PDB entry 9CTJ | electron microscopy, 3.74 A resolution | chains B and C of the 7 polymer chains in the assembly

== Chain B ==
Name: Gamma-aminobutyric acid receptor subunit alpha-1
From: Homo sapiens
UniProtKB: P14867 (GBRA1_HUMAN); residues 1-429 here correspond to UniProt positions 28-456 (UniProt number = residue number + 27)
Chain sequence (429 residues; each row starts with the number of its first residue):
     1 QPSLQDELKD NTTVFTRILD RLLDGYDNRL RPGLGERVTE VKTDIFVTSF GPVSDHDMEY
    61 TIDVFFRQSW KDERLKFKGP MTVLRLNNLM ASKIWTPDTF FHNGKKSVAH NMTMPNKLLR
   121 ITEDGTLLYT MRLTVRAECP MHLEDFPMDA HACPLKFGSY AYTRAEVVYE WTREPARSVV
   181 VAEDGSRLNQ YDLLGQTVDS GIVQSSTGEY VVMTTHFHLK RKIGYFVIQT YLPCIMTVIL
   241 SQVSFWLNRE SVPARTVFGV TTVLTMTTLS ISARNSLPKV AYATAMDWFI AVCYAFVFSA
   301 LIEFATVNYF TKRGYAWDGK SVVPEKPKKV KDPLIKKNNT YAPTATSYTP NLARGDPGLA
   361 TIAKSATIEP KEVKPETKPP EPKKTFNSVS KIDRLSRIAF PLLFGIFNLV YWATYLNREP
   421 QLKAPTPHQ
Disordered / not traced: 1-10, 313-384, 419-429
Cystine bridges: C139-C153
Covalent attachments: glycan linked to N111

== Chain C ==
Name: Gamma-aminobutyric acid receptor subunit beta-3
From: Homo sapiens
UniProtKB: P28472 (GBRB3_HUMAN); residues 1-448 here correspond to UniProt positions 26-473 (UniProt number = residue number + 25)
Chain sequence (448 residues; numbered 1 to 448; the number before each row is that of its first residue):
     1 QSVNDPGNMS FVKETVDKLL KGYDIRLRPD FGGPPVCVGM NIDIASIDMV SEVNMDYTLT
    61 MYFQQYWRDK RLAYSGIPLN LTLDNRVADQ LWVPDTYFLN DKKSFVHGVT VKNRMIRLHP
   121 DGTVLYGLRI TTTAACMMDL RRYPLDEQNC TLEIESYGYT TDDIEFYWRG GDKAVTGVER
   181 IELPQFSIVE HRLVSRNVVF ATGAYPRLSL SFRLKRNIGY FILQTYMPSI LITILSWVSF
   241 WINYDASAAR VALGITTVLT MTTINTHLRE TLPKIPYVKA IDMYLMGCFV FVFLALLEYA
   301 FVNYIFFGRG PQRQKKLAEK TAKAKNDRSK SESNRVDAHG NILLTSLEVH NEMNEVSGGI
   361 GDTRNSAISF DNSGIQYRKQ SMPREGHGRF LGDRSLPHKK THLRRRSSQL KIKIPDLTDV
   421 NAIDRWSRIV FPFTFSLFNL VYWLYYVN
Disordered / not traced: 1-6, 310-421, 448
Cystine bridges: C136-C150
Covalent attachments: N-acetylglucosamine (NAG) linked to N80, N149

== Interface between chain B and chain C ==
Contacting residue pairs - 63 pairs, chain B then chain C:
  D27(B) - K13(C)  salt bridge
  N28(B) - D84(C)
  N28(B) - R86(C)
  R29(B) - V16(C)
  R29(B) - D17(C)  salt bridge
  R29(B) - D84(C)  hydrogen bond (backbone-backbone)
  L30(B) - M9(C)  hydrophobic
  L30(B) - V12(C)  hydrophobic
  L30(B) - K13(C)
  R31(B) - M9(C)
  G33(B) - M9(C)
  L34(B) - M9(C)  hydrophobic
  L34(B) - V12(C)  hydrophobic
  G35(B) - N8(C)
  D57(B) - M49(C)
  R74(B) - M9(C)  hydrogen bond
  S92(B) - R86(C)  hydrogen bond (backbone-side chain)
  I94(B) - R86(C)
  D98(B) - V111(C)
  T99(B) - V109(C)
  T99(B) - T110(C)  hydrogen bond (backbone-side chain)
  F100(B) - Y62(C)
  F100(B) - V109(C)
  F100(B) - N113(C)
  F100(B) - R129(C)
  F101(B) - V109(C)  hydrophobic
  F101(B) - R129(C)  hydrogen bond (backbone-side chain)
  G104(B) - R129(C)  hydrogen bond (backbone-side chain)
  K105(B) - D48(C)
  K105(B) - F105(C)
  K105(B) - H107(C)
  K106(B) - F105(C)
  S107(B) - V109(C)
  M131(B) - T110(C)
  L133(B) - V109(C)  hydrophobic
  E138(B) - S46(C)  hydrogen bond
  Y160(B) - Y62(C)  hydrophobic
  Y160(B) - R114(C)
  Y160(B) - M115(C)
  Y160(B) - G127(C)
  Y160(B) - L128(C)  hydrogen bond (side chain-backbone)
  Y160(B) - R129(C)
  A161(B) - T82(C)
  A161(B) - M115(C)  hydrophobic
  A161(B) - R117(C)  hydrogen bond (backbone-side chain)
  Y162(B) - T82(C)
  T163(B) - R117(C)
  E166(B) - T82(C)  hydrogen bond
  S206(B) - N41(C)
  S206(B) - D43(C)  hydrogen bond
  S206(B) - Q64(C)  hydrogen bond
  T207(B) - M115(C)
  Y210(B) - R117(C)  hydrogen bond
  V252(B) - I242(C)  hydrophobic
  L264(B) - T260(C)
  T267(B) - L231(C)
  I271(B) - Q224(C)
  R274(B) - Y220(C)
  R274(B) - Q224(C)
  K279(B) - P184(C)
  K279(B) - Q185(C)
  K279(B) - Y220(C)
  V280(B) - Y220(C)
Other interface residues (no listed pair), chain B (60 interface residues in all): G25, Y26, P32, F66, Q68, T96, P97, H102, V108, A109, P253, T256, V260, V263, A281, Y282, A283, Y294, F298, L301, N308, Y309
Other interface residues (no listed pair), chain C (47 interface residues in all): L81, L83, V87, G219, L223, M227, P228, L235, W241, A246, A249, L253

== Summary ==
60 residues of chain B and 47 residues of chain C are in contact; the contacts include 13 hydrogen bonds and 2
salt bridges. Polar contacts include D27(B)-K13(C), R29(B)-D17(C) and R74(B)-M9(C). N-acetylglucosamine is
covalently linked to N111(B). N-acetylglucosamine is covalently linked to N80(C) and N149(C).
Chain B is Gamma-aminobutyric acid receptor subunit alpha-1 and chain C is Gamma-aminobutyric acid receptor
subunit beta-3, both from Homo sapiens; the structure, Native human GABAA receptor of
beta2-alpha1-beta3-alpha2-gamma2 assembly, was determined by electron microscopy (same publication as 9CRS,
9CRV, 9CSB, 9CT0, 9CTP, 9CTV and 6 further entries).
